6O9G - chains A and D of the 4 polymer chains in the assembly; structure by electron microscopy, 4.80 A resolution (low resolution: residue-level contacts below are approximate; hydrogen-bond / salt-bridge calls are withheld).

Chain A:
Protein: Glutamate receptor 2, Voltage-dependent calcium channel gamma-2 subunit
Source organism: Rattus norvegicus
UniProt: chimeric construct of P19491, Q9Y698: residues 10-998 from P19491 (GRIA2_RAT), isoform P19491-2 positions 25-841 (offset varies); residues 1001-1207 from Q9Y698 positions 2-208 (UniProt number = residue number - 999)
Chain sequence (1031 residues; each row starts with the number of its first residue; note: 172 numbers in that range are skipped by the numbering (no residue carries them; nothing is unmodelled there)):
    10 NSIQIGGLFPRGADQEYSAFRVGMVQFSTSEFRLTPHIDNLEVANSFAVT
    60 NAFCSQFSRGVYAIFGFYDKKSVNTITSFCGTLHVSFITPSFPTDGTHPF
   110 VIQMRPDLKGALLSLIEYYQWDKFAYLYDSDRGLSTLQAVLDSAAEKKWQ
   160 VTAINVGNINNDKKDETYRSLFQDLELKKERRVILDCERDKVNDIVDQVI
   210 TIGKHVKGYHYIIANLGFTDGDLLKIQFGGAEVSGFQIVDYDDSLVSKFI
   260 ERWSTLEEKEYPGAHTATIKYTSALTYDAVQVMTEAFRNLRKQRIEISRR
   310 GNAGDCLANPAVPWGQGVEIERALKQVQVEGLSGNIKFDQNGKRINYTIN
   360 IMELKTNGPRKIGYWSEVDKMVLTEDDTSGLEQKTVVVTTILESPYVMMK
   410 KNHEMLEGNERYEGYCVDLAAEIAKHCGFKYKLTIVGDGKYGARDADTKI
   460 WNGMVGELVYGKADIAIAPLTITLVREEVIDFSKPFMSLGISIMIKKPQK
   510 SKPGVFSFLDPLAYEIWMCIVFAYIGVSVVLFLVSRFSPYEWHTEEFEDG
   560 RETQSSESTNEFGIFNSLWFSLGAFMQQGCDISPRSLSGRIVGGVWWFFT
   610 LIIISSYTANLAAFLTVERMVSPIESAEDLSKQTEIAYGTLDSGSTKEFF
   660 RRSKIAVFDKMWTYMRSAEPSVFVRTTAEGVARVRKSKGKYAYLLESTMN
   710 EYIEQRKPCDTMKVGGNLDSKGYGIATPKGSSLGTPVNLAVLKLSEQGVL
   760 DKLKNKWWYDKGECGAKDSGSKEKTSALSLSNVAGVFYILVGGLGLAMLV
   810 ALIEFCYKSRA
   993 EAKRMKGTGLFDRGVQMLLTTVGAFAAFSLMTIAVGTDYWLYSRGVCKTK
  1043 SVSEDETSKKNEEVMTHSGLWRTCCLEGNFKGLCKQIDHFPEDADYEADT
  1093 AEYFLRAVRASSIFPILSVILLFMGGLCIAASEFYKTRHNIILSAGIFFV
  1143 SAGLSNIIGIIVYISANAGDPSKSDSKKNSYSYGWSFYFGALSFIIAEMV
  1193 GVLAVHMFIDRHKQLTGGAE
Not modelled in the structure: 550-564, 993-1001, 1043-1055, 1162-1168, 1211-1212
Sequence notes: conflict Glu241 (Asn256 in P19491), Leu382 (Val397 in P19491), Glu384 (Gly405 in P19491), Asp385 (Asn406 in P19491), Gln392 (Asn413 in P19491), Asp1047 (Asn48 in Q9Y698); linker (999-1000); expression tag (1208-1212)
Disulfide bonds: Cys63-Cys315, Cys718-Cys773, Cys1039-Cys1067, Cys1066-Cys1076
Ligand contacts:
  - cyclothiazide (CYZ), molecule 1: Ile481, Pro494, Ser729, Lys730, Gly731
  - cyclothiazide (CYZ), molecule 2: Pro494, Phe495, Met496, Ser497, Leu498, Leu751, Ser754, Leu759, Asp760, Lys763
  - glutamic acid (GLU): Tyr450, Pro478, Leu479, Thr480, Arg485, Gly653, Ser654, Thr655, Lys656, Glu705, Tyr732
  - Argiotoxin 636 (LU7; N~1~-{5-[(3-{[3-(L-arginylamino)propyl]amino}propyl)amino]pentyl}-N~2~-[(2,4-dihydroxyphenyl)acetyl]-L-aspartamide): Gln586, Gln587, Gly588, Cys589, Asp590, Thr617
UniProt features mapped onto this chain:
  - glycosylation: Asn355 (N-linked (GlcNAc...) asparagine)

Chain D:
Protein: Glutamate receptor 2, Voltage-dependent calcium channel gamma-2 subunit
Source organism: Rattus norvegicus
UniProt: chimeric construct of P19491, Q9Y698: residues 10-998 from P19491 (GRIA2_RAT), isoform P19491-2 positions 25-841 (offset varies); residues 1001-1207 from Q9Y698 positions 2-208 (UniProt number = residue number - 999)
Chain sequence (1031 residues; numbered 10 to 1212; 172 numbers in that range are skipped by the numbering (no residue carries them; nothing is unmodelled there); the number before each row is that of its first residue):
    10 NSIQIGGLFPRGADQEYSAFRVGMVQFSTSEFRLTPHIDNLEVANSFAVT
    60 NAFCSQFSRGVYAIFGFYDKKSVNTITSFCGTLHVSFITPSFPTDGTHPF
   110 VIQMRPDLKGALLSLIEYYQWDKFAYLYDSDRGLSTLQAVLDSAAEKKWQ
   160 VTAINVGNINNDKKDETYRSLFQDLELKKERRVILDCERDKVNDIVDQVI
   210 TIGKHVKGYHYIIANLGFTDGDLLKIQFGGAEVSGFQIVDYDDSLVSKFI
   260 ERWSTLEEKEYPGAHTATIKYTSALTYDAVQVMTEAFRNLRKQRIEISRR
   310 GNAGDCLANPAVPWGQGVEIERALKQVQVEGLSGNIKFDQNGKRINYTIN
   360 IMELKTNGPRKIGYWSEVDKMVLTEDDTSGLEQKTVVVTTILESPYVMMK
   410 KNHEMLEGNERYEGYCVDLAAEIAKHCGFKYKLTIVGDGKYGARDADTKI
   460 WNGMVGELVYGKADIAIAPLTITLVREEVIDFSKPFMSLGISIMIKKPQK
   510 SKPGVFSFLDPLAYEIWMCIVFAYIGVSVVLFLVSRFSPYEWHTEEFEDG
   560 RETQSSESTNEFGIFNSLWFSLGAFMQQGCDISPRSLSGRIVGGVWWFFT
   610 LIIISSYTANLAAFLTVERMVSPIESAEDLSKQTEIAYGTLDSGSTKEFF
   660 RRSKIAVFDKMWTYMRSAEPSVFVRTTAEGVARVRKSKGKYAYLLESTMN
   710 EYIEQRKPCDTMKVGGNLDSKGYGIATPKGSSLGTPVNLAVLKLSEQGVL
   760 DKLKNKWWYDKGECGAKDSGSKEKTSALSLSNVAGVFYILVGGLGLAMLV
   810 ALIEFCYKSR
   992 AEAKRMKGTGLFDRGVQMLLTTVGAFAAFSLMTIAVGTDYWLYSRGVCKT
  1042 KSVSEDETSKKNEEVMTHSGLWRTCCLEGNFKGLCKQIDHFPEDADYEAD
  1092 TAEYFLRAVRASSIFPILSVILLFMGGLCIAASEFYKTRHNIILSAGIFF
  1142 VSAGLSNIIGIIVYISANAGDPSKSDSKKNSYSYGWSFYFGALSFIIAEM
  1192 VGVLAVHMFIDRHKQLTGGAE
Not modelled in the structure: 550-562, 992-1001, 1043-1055, 1162-1168, 1210-1212
Sequence notes: conflict Glu241 (Asn256 in P19491), Leu382 (Val397 in P19491), Glu384 (Gly405 in P19491), Asp385 (Asn406 in P19491), Gln392 (Asn413 in P19491), Asp1047 (Asn48 in Q9Y698); linker (999-1000); expression tag (1208-1212)
Disulfide bonds: Cys63-Cys315, Cys718-Cys773, Cys1039-Cys1067, Cys1066-Cys1076
Ligand contacts:
  - cyclothiazide (CYZ), molecule 1: Ile481, Pro494, Ser729, Lys730, Gly731
  - cyclothiazide (CYZ), molecule 2: Pro494, Phe495, Met496, Ser497, Leu751, Ser754, Leu759, Asp760, Lys763
  - glutamic acid (GLU): Tyr450, Pro478, Leu479, Thr480, Arg485, Gly653, Ser654, Thr655, Lys656, Glu705, Lys730, Tyr732
  - Argiotoxin 636 (LU7; N~1~-{5-[(3-{[3-(L-arginylamino)propyl]amino}propyl)amino]pentyl}-N~2~-[(2,4-dihydroxyphenyl)acetyl]-L-aspartamide): Gln586, Asp590, Ile613
UniProt features mapped onto this chain:
  - glycosylation: Asn355 (N-linked (GlcNAc...) asparagine)

Chain A / chain D interface:
Residue-residue contacts (74; chain A residue first):
  Leu483(A) - Leu751(D)
  Leu483(A) - Lys752(D)
  Glu486(A) - Lys493(D)
  Glu486(A) - Leu751(D)
  Phe491(A) - Lys493(D)
  Ser492(A) - Lys493(D)
  Lys493(A) - Glu486(D)
  Lys493(A) - Phe491(D)
  Lys493(A) - Ser492(D)
  Pro494(A) - Pro494(D)
  Phe517(A) - Phe607(D)
  Phe517(A) - Ile611(D)
  Phe574(A) - Leu596(D)
  Phe574(A) - Arg599(D)
  Trp578(A) - Arg599(D)
  Leu581(A) - Trp606(D)
  Gly582(A) - Trp606(D)
  Met585(A) - Trp606(D)
  Met585(A) - Phe607(D)
  Gln587(A) - Ala583(D)
  Gln587(A) - Gln586(D)
  Gln587(A) - Trp606(D)
  Asp590(A) - Asp590(D)
  Asp590(A) - Ser592(D)
  Ile613(A) - Leu610(D)
  Tyr616(A) - Ile611(D)
  Thr617(A) - Ser614(D)
  Leu624(A) - Asn619(D)
  Phe658(A) - Glu755(D)
  Lys716(A) - Asp1085(D)
  Leu748(A) - Leu483(D)
  Leu751(A) - Thr482(D)
  Leu751(A) - Leu483(D)
  Leu751(A) - Glu486(D)
  Glu755(A) - Leu483(D)
  Glu755(A) - Arg661(D)
  Thr784(A) - Ala622(D)
  Thr784(A) - Phe623(D)
  Ser785(A) - Phe623(D)
  Ala786(A) - Asp519(D)
  Ala786(A) - Pro520(D)
  Leu787(A) - Pro520(D)
  Leu787(A) - Ala522(D)
  Leu787(A) - Ile525(D)
  Leu787(A) - Ser615(D)
  Ser788(A) - Ile525(D)
  Leu789(A) - Ile525(D)
  Val792(A) - Ile612(D)
  Val795(A) - Phe608(D)
  Val795(A) - Ile611(D)
  Phe796(A) - Cys528(D)
  Phe796(A) - Phe608(D)
  Phe796(A) - Ile1153(D)
  Tyr797(A) - Leu1097(D)
  Tyr797(A) - Ile1150(D)
  Tyr797(A) - Val1154(D)
  Leu799(A) - Ala532(D)
  Leu799(A) - Val536(D)
  Leu799(A) - Val604(D)
  Val800(A) - Ile1149(D)
  Val800(A) - Ile1150(D)
  Leu803(A) - Val539(D)
  Leu803(A) - Val601(D)
  Leu803(A) - Leu1146(D)
  Ala806(A) - Ser597(D)
  Ala806(A) - Ile600(D)
  Ala806(A) - Val601(D)
  Val809(A) - Leu596(D)
  Val809(A) - Ser597(D)
  Ala810(A) - Ser597(D)
  Phe814(A) - Phe546(D)
  Phe814(A) - Tyr549(D)
  Lys817(A) - Tyr549(D)
  Ser818(A) - Tyr549(D)
Also at the interface, not in a pair above, chain A (57 interface residues in all): Ile481, Thr482, Ser497, Gln586, Leu620, Ala621, Leu727, Lys752, Lys783, Ser790, Ala793, Ile798, Gly802, Met807, Leu811
Also at the interface, not in a pair above, chain D (69 interface residues in all): Ile481, Ser497, Leu521, Leu542, Val543, Gly588, Arg594, Gly603, Trp605, Thr609, Ala618, Val626, Phe658, Asn747, Leu748, Asp760, Glu1084, Ile1139, Ile1156, Ser1157

Summary:
57 residues of chain A face 69 of chain D across their interface. Cyclothiazide and Argiotoxin 636 are bound
between chain A and chain D. Ligands of chain A: glutamic acid. Chain D binds glutamic acid.
Chain A and chain D are both Glutamate receptor 2, Voltage-dependent calcium channel gamma-2 subunit (Rattus
norvegicus); the structure, Open state GluA2 in complex with STZ and blocked by AgTx-636, after micelle signal
subtraction, was determined by electron microscopy, deposited together with 6DLZ, 6DM0 and 6DM1.
